9B42 - chains M and G of the 19 polymer chains in the assembly; structure by electron microscopy, 3.50 A resolution.

# Chain M
Molecule: gp33 Tail tube
Source organism: Pseudomonas virus Pa193
UniProtKB: A0A5P1KYR7 (A0A5P1KYR7_9CAUD); numbering as in UniProt (aligned over 1-150)
Chain sequence (150 residues; numbered 1 to 150; the number before each row is that of its first residue):
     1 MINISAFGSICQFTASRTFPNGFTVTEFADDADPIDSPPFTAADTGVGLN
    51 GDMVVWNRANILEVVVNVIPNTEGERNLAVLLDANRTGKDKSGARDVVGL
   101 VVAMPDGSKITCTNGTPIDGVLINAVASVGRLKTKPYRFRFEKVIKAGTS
What the authors report for this chain:
  - self-association interface (contacts with another copy of this molecule): Ala-42 to Ala-59

# Chain G
Molecule: gp30 Gateway
Source organism: Pseudomonas virus Pa193
UniProtKB: A0A5P1KVE6 (A0A5P1KVE6_9CAUD); residue numbers follow UniProt; this construct covers 1-183
Chain sequence (183 residues; numbered 1 to 183; the number before each row is that of its first residue):
     1 MFDGELIAKMVVELNAAMTSAQEALQFPDFEVVQKAQPTQQGTSTRPTIF
    51 FQKLFDIPRGWPATDWHLDNTTRKYVEITRQHVETTFQISSLHWQNPEIT
   101 HVVTASDIANYVRAYFQARSTIERVKELDFLILRVSQISNEAFENDNHQF
   151 EFHPSFDMVVTYNQYIRLYENAAYSADGVLIGV

# Chain M / chain G interface
Contacting residue pairs (27; chain M residue first):
  Met-1(M) / Lys-126(G)
  Met-1(M) / Asp-129(G)
  Ile-2(M) / Arg-80(G)
  Ile-2(M) / His-82(G)  hydrogen bond (backbone-side chain)
  Asn-3(M) / His-82(G)
  Asn-3(M) / Leu-131(G)
  Asn-3(M) / Thr-161(G)
  Ile-4(M) / Arg-59(G)
  Ile-4(M) / His-82(G)  hydrogen bond (backbone-side chain)
  Ser-5(M) / Leu-131(G)
  Ser-5(M) / Ile-132(G)  hydrogen bond (side chain-backbone)
  Ser-5(M) / Leu-133(G)
  Ser-5(M) / Thr-161(G)
  Phe-7(M) / Gln-117(G)
  Phe-7(M) / Ile-122(G)
  Phe-7(M) / Ile-132(G)
  Phe-7(M) / Leu-133(G)
  Phe-7(M) / Arg-134(G)
  Gly-8(M) / Arg-119(G)
  Ser-9(M) / Arg-119(G)  hydrogen bond (backbone-side chain)
  Ile-10(M) / Arg-119(G)
  Thr-26(M) / Arg-119(G)  hydrogen bond (backbone-side chain)
  Asp-30(M) / Arg-134(G)
  Pro-105(M) / Ile-122(G)  hydrophobic
  Pro-105(M) / Lys-126(G)
  Pro-105(M) / Leu-131(G)  hydrophobic
  Asp-106(M) / Lys-126(G)
Other interface residues (no listed pair), chain M (14 interface residues in all): Phe-28
Other interface residues (no listed pair), chain G (16 interface residues in all): Glu-84, Phe-130, Asn-163

# Summary
The interface between chain M and chain G involves 14 residues on one side and 16 on the other; the contacts
include 5 hydrogen bonds. Polar pairs include Ile-2(M)/His-82(G), Ile-4(M)/His-82(G) and Ser-5(M)/Ile-132(G).
From the paper: a self-association interface involving Ala-42(M).
Chain M is gp33 Tail tube and chain G is gp30 Gateway, both from Pseudomonas virus Pa193; the structure,
Pseudomonas phage Pa193 neck and extended tail (collar, gateway, tail tube, and sheath proteins), was
determined by electron microscopy together with 9B40 and 9B41 from the same study.
